PDB entry 6J0N | electron microscopy, 3.50 A resolution | chains F and P of the 54 polymer chains in the assembly

[Chain F]
Protein: Pvc9
From: Photorhabdus asymbiotica subsp. asymbiotica (strain ATCC 43949 / 3105-77)
UniProtKB: B6VNN6 (B6VNN6_PHOAA); residues 1-140 here = UniProt positions 1-140
Chain sequence (140 residues; row label = number of the first residue in the row):
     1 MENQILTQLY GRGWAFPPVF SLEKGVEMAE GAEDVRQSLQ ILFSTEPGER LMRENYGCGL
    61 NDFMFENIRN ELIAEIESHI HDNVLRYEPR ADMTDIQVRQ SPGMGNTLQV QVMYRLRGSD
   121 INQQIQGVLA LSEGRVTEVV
Disordered / not traced: 1, 129-140

[Chain P]
Protein: Pvc12
From: Photorhabdus asymbiotica subsp. asymbiotica (strain ATCC 43949 / 3105-77)
UniProtKB: B6VNN3 (B6VNN3_PHOAA); residues 1-950 here = UniProt positions 1-950
Chain sequence (950 residues; each row starts with the number of its first residue):
     1 MSNQDALFHS VKDDIHFDTL LEQAHQVIEK QAEKLWSDTA EHDPGITFLQ GISYGVSDLA
    61 YRHTLPLKDL LTPAPDEQQQ EGIFPAEFGP HNTLTCGPVT ADDYRKALLD LHSSDSLDGT
   121 QQDEGDFLFR SVQLVREPEK QRYTYWYDAT KREYSFVNSE GAKEFTLRGN YWLYLEPTRW
   181 TQGNIAAATR QLTEFLTKNR NIGESVSNII WLQPVDLPLL LDVELDDDVG AQDVPGIFAA
   241 VYSTAEQYLM PGAQRYRTEV LQNAGMSNDQ IFEGPLLEHG WIPELPAARD YTQRLTLNLS
   301 RLVNSLLEIE GIKHVNRLRL DDSFDKTAIE PVKGDTWSWS IKEGYYPRLW GEDPLNQLAQ
   361 QNGPLRVIAK GGISVSVSKE QIQASLPSQS LIQNEPVILA YGQHRDVGSY YPVSDTLPPC
   421 YGLQHSLSES EHLLPLHQFM LPFEQLLACG CQQIAMLPRL LAFQREGYEV WGDQWPFKSG
   481 SVNDDAHQDY APALKDLLGQ IALDSDHELD IINYLLGYFG TQRAPRTFTT QLDDFRAVQQ
   541 GYLAQQPTLT YHRSNIRIDQ VSSLQKRIAA RMGLGGELFK PQPDLSQLPF YLIEHRALLP
   601 VKPNSQFDKE QKPASVTEEG GSQTGQHYVV IEQKGIDGKL TQGQVINLIL YEGEQGETQF
   661 TIRGQMVFKT EGDKFWLDVN NSAQLEYNLA RVMTAAKASK LFWQNSPVWM EDMGYRLAYA
   721 SDQSSLPVNQ RRLTRTVQTP FPPMVVVGSE ITLLKQVGIV NLKKAESEKL YAKVVSFDRI
   781 EGTLIIERLG NSTLAFPTSE EAWRYSWYFS GEKYERTDRF SFVISVVVNS DLIKLPGVDP
   841 YKLEEWVKET ILTEFPAHIS MIIHWMDREA FLNFANTYQR WQNNGTPLGD AAYSILESLT
   901 LGKLPSALKG VGTMRIATSS QREEVVGSNG DQWNTDGITQ NELFYVPKES
Disordered / not traced: 1-5, 148-161, 603-699, 729, 778-790, 911-950

[How chain F and chain P interact]
Residue-residue contacts (42; chain F residue first):
  Tyr-10(F) / Asp-38(P)
  Gly-11(F) / Ser-37(P)
  Arg-12(F) / Leu-35(P)  hydrogen bond (side chain-backbone)
  Arg-12(F) / Trp-36(P)
  Arg-12(F) / Ser-37(P)  hydrogen bond (backbone-backbone)
  Arg-12(F) / Asp-38(P)  hydrogen bond (backbone-backbone)
  Trp-14(F) / Trp-36(P)
  Trp-14(F) / Pro-44(P)
  Trp-14(F) / Gly-45(P)
  Trp-14(F) / Phe-48(P)  hydrophobic
  Trp-14(F) / Phe-439(P)  hydrophobic
  Ala-15(F) / Pro-44(P)
  Phe-16(F) / Pro-44(P)  hydrophobic
  Phe-16(F) / Cys-420(P)  hydrophobic
  Phe-16(F) / Tyr-421(P)  hydrophobic
  Phe-20(F) / Pro-435(P)
  Phe-20(F) / Leu-436(P)  hydrophobic
  Phe-20(F) / Phe-439(P)  hydrophobic
  Met-28(F) / Leu-35(P)
  Asp-34(F) / Asp-38(P)
  Asp-34(F) / His-42(P)  salt bridge
  Ser-38(F) / His-42(P)  hydrogen bond
  Ile-41(F) / His-42(P)
  Ser-44(F) / Cys-420(P)  hydrogen bond
  Glu-49(F) / Thr-416(P)
  Glu-49(F) / Pro-419(P)
  Arg-50(F) / Glu-41(P)  hydrogen bond (side chain-backbone)
  Arg-50(F) / Thr-47(P)
  Arg-50(F) / Gln-50(P)  hydrogen bond
  Arg-50(F) / Pro-418(P)
  Leu-51(F) / Gln-50(P)
  Leu-51(F) / Gly-51(P)
  Leu-51(F) / Tyr-54(P)  hydrophobic
  Leu-51(F) / Thr-416(P)
  Met-52(F) / Phe-17(P)  hydrophobic
  Arg-53(F) / Phe-17(P)
  Arg-53(F) / Leu-21(P)
  Arg-53(F) / Glu-41(P)  salt bridge
  Arg-53(F) / Gln-50(P)
  Tyr-56(F) / Glu-41(P)
  Tyr-56(F) / His-42(P)
  Arg-90(F) / His-42(P)  hydrogen bond
Other interface residues (no listed pair), chain F (21 interface residues in all): Gly-13, Pro-18
Other interface residues (no listed pair), chain P (27 interface residues in all): Lys-34, Asp-43, Leu-417, His-432

[Summary]
Chain F and chain P form an interface of 21 and 27 residues respectively; the contacts include 8 hydrogen
bonds and 2 salt bridges. Among the polar pairs are Asp-34(F)/His-42(P), Arg-53(F)/Glu-41(P) and
Arg-12(F)/Leu-35(P).
Chain F is Pvc9 and chain P is Pvc12, both from Photorhabdus asymbiotica subsp. asymbiotica (strain ATCC 43949
/ 3105-77); the structure, Cryo-EM Structure of an Extracellular Contractile Injection System, baseplate in
extended state, refined in C6 symmetry, was determined by electron microscopy, deposited together with 6J0B,
6J0C, 6J0F and 6J0M.
